Entry 2R0D (X-ray diffraction, 2.04 A resolution); this record covers chain A.

# Chain A
Name: Cytohesin-3
Source organism: Mus musculus
Notes: fragment: Sec7-PH domains
UniProtKB: O08967 (CYH3_MOUSE); residues 63-399 here = UniProt positions 63-399
Amino-acid sequence (347 residues; row label = number of the first residue in the row):
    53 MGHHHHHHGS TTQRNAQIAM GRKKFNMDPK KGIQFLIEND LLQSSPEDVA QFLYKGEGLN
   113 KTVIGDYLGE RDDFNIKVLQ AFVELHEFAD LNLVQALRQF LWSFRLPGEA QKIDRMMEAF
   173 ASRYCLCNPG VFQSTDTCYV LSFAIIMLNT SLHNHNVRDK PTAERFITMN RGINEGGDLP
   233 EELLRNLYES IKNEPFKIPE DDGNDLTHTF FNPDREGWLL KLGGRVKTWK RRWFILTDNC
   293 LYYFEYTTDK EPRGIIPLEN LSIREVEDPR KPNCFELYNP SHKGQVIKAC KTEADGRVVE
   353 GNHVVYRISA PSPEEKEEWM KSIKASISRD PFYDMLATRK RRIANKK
Unresolved in the structure: 53, 397-399
Differences from the reference sequence: expression tag (53-62); engineered mutation Ala68 (Lys in O08967)
Swiss-Prot annotation at these positions:
  - region: Arg391 to Lys399 (C-terminal autoinhibitory region)
  - binding site (a 1,2-diacyl-sn-glycero-3-phospho-(1D-myo-inositol-3,4,5-trisphosphate)): Lys273 to Thr280, Arg284, Tyr295, Arg305, Asn354
  - mutagenesis: Glu161 (E161K: Impairs epithelium polarization), Lys273 (K273A: Abolishes phosphatidylinositol 3,4,5-trisphosphate binding), Arg277 (R277A/G: Reduces phosphatidylinositol 3,4,5-trisphosphate binding), Thr280 (T280A/G: Reduces phosphatidylinositol 3,4,5-trisphosphate binding), Lys282 (K282A: Reduces phosphatidylinositol 3,4,5-trisphosphate binding), Arg284 (R284A: Abolishes phosphatidylinositol 3,4,5-trisphosphate binding), Tyr295 (Y295F: Reduces phosphatidylinositol 3,4,5-trisphosphate binding), Arg305 (R305A: Abolishes phosphatidylinositol 3,4,5-trisphosphate binding), Lys343 (K343A: Abolishes phosphatidylinositol 3,4,5-trisphosphate binding), Asn354 (N354A: Slightly reduces phosphatidylinositol 3,4,5-trisphosphate binding), His355 (H355A: Abolishes phosphatidylinositol 3,4,5-trisphosphate binding), Leu388 (L388A: Impairs autoinhibition; when associated with A-392), 1 further mutagenesis entry in UniProt
What the authors report for this chain:
  - mutagenesis - K68A: unchanged catalytic activity
  - mutagenesis - F262A (2 fold), F262E (7 fold), L388A, L388A/K392A, A389G (10 fold), T390E, K392A (27 fold): increased catalytic activity

# In short
From UniProt: 12 residues binding 1,2-diacyl-sn-glycero-3-phospho-(1D-myo-inositol-3,4,5-trisphosphate) and 13
mutagenesis sites. From the paper: F262A, F262E and L388A, among others, increase catalytic activity; K68A
leaves catalytic activity unchanged; 8 substitutions were tested in all.
Chain A is Cytohesin-3 (Mus musculus); the structure, Crystal Structure of Autoinhibited Form of Grp1 Arf
GTPase Exchange Factor, was determined by X-ray diffraction, deposited together with 2R09.
